Entry 3LCD (X-ray diffraction, 2.50 A resolution); this record covers chain A.

== Chain A ==
Name: Macrophage colony-stimulating factor 1 receptor
From: Homo sapiens
Notes: EC 2.7.10.1; fragment: Kinase Domain; engineered mutation(s): KID domain replaced by linker
UniProtKB: P07333 (CSF1R_HUMAN); residue numbers follow UniProt; this construct covers 538-681, 741-919
Sequence (329 residues; numbered 535 to 922; 59 numbers in that range are skipped by the numbering (no residue carries them; nothing is unmodelled there); the number before each row is that of its first residue):
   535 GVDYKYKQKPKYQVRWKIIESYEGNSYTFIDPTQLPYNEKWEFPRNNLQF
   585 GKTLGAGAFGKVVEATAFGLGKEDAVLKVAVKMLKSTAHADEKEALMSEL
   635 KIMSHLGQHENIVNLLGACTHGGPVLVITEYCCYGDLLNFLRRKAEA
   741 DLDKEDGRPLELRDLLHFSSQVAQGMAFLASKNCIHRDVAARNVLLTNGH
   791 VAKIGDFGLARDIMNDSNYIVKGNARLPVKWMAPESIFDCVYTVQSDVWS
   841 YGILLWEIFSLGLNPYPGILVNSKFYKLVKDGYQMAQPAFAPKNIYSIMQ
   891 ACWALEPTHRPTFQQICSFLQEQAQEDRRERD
Not modelled in the structure: 535-557, 744-748, 805-806, 914-922
Covalent attachments: covalent link Ala-681/Asp-741
Sequence notes: expression tag (535-537)
Residues lining bound ligands: BDY (N~3~-(2,6-dichlorobenzyl)-5-(4-{[(2R)-2-(pyrrolidin-1-ylmethyl)pyrrolidin-1-yl]carbonyl}phenyl)pyrazine-2,3-diamine): Lys-586, Leu-588, Gly-589, Val-596, Ala-614, Val-647, Thr-663, Glu-664, Tyr-665, Cys-666, Cys-667, Tyr-668, Gly-669, Asp-670, Arg-782, Asn-783, Leu-785, Gly-795, Asp-796
Swiss-Prot annotation at these positions:
  - region: Gln-542 to Lys-574 (Regulatory juxtamembrane domain), Asp-796 to Pro-818 (Activation loop)
  - binding site (ATP): Leu-588 to Val-596, Lys-616
  - modified residue (Phosphotyrosine): Tyr-546, Tyr-561, Tyr-809
  - natural variant: Gly-585 to Lys-619 (sequence variant, change not given here; In HDLS1), Gly-589 (G589E: In HDLS1), Lys-627 (deletion: In BANDDOS), Glu-633 (E633K: In HDLS1), His-643 (H643Q: In BANDDOS), Cys-653 (C653R: In HDLS1), Gly-765 (G765D: In HDLS1), Met-766 (M766T: In HDLS1), Ala-770 (A770P: In HDLS1), Cys-774 to Asn-814 (deletion: In HDLS1), Ile-775 (I775N: In HDLS1), Ala-781 (A781E: In HDLS1), 10 further natural variant entries in UniProt
  - active site: Asp-778 (Proton acceptor)
  - mutagenesis: Asp-802 (D802V: Constitutive kinase activity. Loss of inhibition by imatinib), Tyr-809 (Y809F: Reduced kinase activity. Reduced interaction with SRC, FYN and YES1)

== Summary ==
Chain A binds compound BDY. Curated annotation (UniProt) lists 10 ATP-binding residues, active-site residue
Asp-778 and 2 mutagenesis sites.
Chain A is Macrophage colony-stimulating factor 1 receptor (Homo sapiens); the structure, Inhibitor Bound to A
DFG-In structure of the Kinase Domain of CSF-1R, was determined by X-ray diffraction (same publication as
3LCO).
